Entry 7RZI (electron microscopy, 3.00 A resolution); this record covers chains B and d of the 6 polymer chains in the assembly.

== Chain B ==
Name: Cysteine-free Insulin-degrading enzyme
Source organism: Homo sapiens
Notes: EC 3.4.24.56
Reference sequence: P14735 (IDE_HUMAN); residue numbers follow UniProt; this construct covers 1-1011
Sequence (1011 residues; each row starts with the number of its first residue):
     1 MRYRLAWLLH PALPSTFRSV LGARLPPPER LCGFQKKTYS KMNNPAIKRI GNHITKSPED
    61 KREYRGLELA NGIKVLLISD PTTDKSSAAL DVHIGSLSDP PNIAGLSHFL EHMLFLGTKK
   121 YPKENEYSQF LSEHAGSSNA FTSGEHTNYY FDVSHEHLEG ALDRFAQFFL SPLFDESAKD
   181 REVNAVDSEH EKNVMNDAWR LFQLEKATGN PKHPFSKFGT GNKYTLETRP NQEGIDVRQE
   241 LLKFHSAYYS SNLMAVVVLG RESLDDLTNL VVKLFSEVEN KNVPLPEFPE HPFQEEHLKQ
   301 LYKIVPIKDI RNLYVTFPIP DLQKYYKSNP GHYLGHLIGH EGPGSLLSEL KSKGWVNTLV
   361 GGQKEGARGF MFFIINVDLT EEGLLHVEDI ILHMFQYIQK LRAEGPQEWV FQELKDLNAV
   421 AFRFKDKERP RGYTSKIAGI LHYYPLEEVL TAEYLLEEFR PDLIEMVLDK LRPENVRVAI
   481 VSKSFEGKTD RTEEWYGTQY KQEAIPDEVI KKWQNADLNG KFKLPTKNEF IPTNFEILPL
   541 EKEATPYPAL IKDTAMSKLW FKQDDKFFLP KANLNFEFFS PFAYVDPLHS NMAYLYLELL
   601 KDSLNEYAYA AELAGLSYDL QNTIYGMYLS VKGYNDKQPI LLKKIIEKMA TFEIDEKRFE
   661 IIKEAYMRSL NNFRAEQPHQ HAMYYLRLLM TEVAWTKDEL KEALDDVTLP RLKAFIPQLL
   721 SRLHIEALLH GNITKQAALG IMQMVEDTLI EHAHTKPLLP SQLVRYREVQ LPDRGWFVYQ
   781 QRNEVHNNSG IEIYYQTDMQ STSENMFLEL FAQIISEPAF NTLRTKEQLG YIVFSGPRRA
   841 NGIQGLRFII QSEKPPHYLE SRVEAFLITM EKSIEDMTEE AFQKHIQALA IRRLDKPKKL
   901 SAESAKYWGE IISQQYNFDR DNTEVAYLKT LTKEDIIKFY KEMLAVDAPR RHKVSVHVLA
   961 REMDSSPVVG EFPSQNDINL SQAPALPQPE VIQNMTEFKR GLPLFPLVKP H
Unresolved in the structure: 1-46, 963-989
Sequence notes: engineered mutation Leu-110 (Cys in P14735), Ser-171 (Cys in P14735), Ala-178 (Cys in P14735), Val-257 (Cys in P14735), Leu-414 (Cys in P14735), Asn-573 (Cys in P14735), Ser-590 (Cys in P14735), Ser-789 (Cys in P14735), Ala-812 (Cys in P14735), Ala-819 (Cys in P14735), Ser-904 (Cys in P14735), Ser-966 (Cys in P14735), Ser-974 (Cys in P14735)
Swiss-Prot annotation at these positions:
  - motif: Glu-853 to Tyr-858 (SlyX motif)
  - active site: Glu-111 (Proton acceptor)
  - binding site (Zn(2+)): His-108, His-112, Glu-189
  - binding site (substrate): His-336 to Gly-342, Leu-359 to Gln-363
  - binding site (ATP): Arg-429, Asp-895 to Ser-901
  - modified residue (N6-succinyllysine): Lys-192, Lys-697
  - mutagenesis: Glu-111 (E111Q: Loss of catalytic activity), Ser-132 (S132C: Increases catalytic rate towards INS and amyloid; when associated with C-817), Asn-184 (N184C: Increases catalytic rate towards INS and amyloid; when associated with C-828), Pro-286 (P286G: Reduced enzyme activity), Gly-366 to Gly-369 (Reduced enzyme activity), Asp-426 (D426C: Increases catalytic rate towards INS and amyloid; when associated with C-899), Tyr-496 (Y496A: Strongly reduced enzyme activity), Phe-530 (F530A: Strongly increased enzyme activity), Arg-767 (R767A: Decreases dimerization. No effect on degradation of ANP. Retains the ability to degrade an aberrant form of ANP, when in the presence of both ANP and the aberrant ANP), Glu-817 (E817C: Increases catalytic rate towards INS and amyloid; when associated with C-132), Gln-828 (Q828C: Increases catalytic rate towards INS and amyloid; when associated with C-184), Tyr-831 (Y831F: No effect on catalytic activity), 1 further mutagenesis entry in UniProt

== Chain d ==
Name: Insulin B chain
Source organism: Homo sapiens
Reference sequence: P01308 (INS_HUMAN); residues 1-30 here correspond to UniProt positions 25-54 (UniProt number = residue number + 24)
Sequence (30 residues; numbered 1 to 30; the number before each row is that of its first residue):
     1 FVNQHLCGSH LVEALYLVCG ERGFFYTPLT
Unresolved in the structure: 6-30
Sequence notes: conflict Leu-29 (Lys53 in P01308)

== How chain B and chain d interact ==
Contacting residue pairs (19):
  His-332(B) / His-5(d)
  His-336(B) / Val-2(d)
  Gly-339(B) / Phe-1(d)  hydrogen bond (backbone-backbone)
  Gly-339(B) / Val-2(d)
  Glu-341(B) / Phe-1(d)
  Leu-359(B) / Phe-1(d)  hydrogen bond (backbone-backbone)
  Val-360(B) / Phe-1(d)
  Val-360(B) / Asn-3(d)
  Gly-361(B) / Phe-1(d)  hydrogen bond (backbone-backbone)
  Gly-361(B) / Val-2(d)
  Gly-361(B) / Asn-3(d)  hydrogen bond (backbone-backbone)
  Gly-362(B) / Asn-3(d)
  Gln-363(B) / Asn-3(d)  hydrogen bond (backbone-side chain)
  Gln-363(B) / His-5(d)  hydrogen bond (backbone-backbone)
  Lys-364(B) / Asn-3(d)
  Glu-365(B) / His-5(d)
  Met-371(B) / His-5(d)
  Ile-374(B) / Asn-3(d)
  Tyr-609(B) / Phe-1(d)
Interface residues without a listed pair, chain B (15 interface residues in all): Gly-335

== Overview ==
The interface between chain B and chain d involves 15 residues on one side and 4 on the other, with 6 hydrogen
bonds. Polar contacts include Gln-363(B)/Asn-3(d), Gly-339(B)/Phe-1(d) and Leu-359(B)/Phe-1(d).
Chain B is Cysteine-free Insulin-degrading enzyme and chain d is Insulin B chain, both from Homo sapiens; the
structure, Insulin Degrading Enzyme pC/pC, was determined by electron microscopy.
